PDB entry 5MUU | electron microscopy, 4.00 A resolution | chains J and L of the 13 polymer chains in the assembly

Chain J (and L):
Name: Major outer capsid protein
Organism: Pseudomonas phage phi6
Notes: chain L of this document is another copy of the same molecule, construct and numbering; everything in this record applies to it too
UniProtKB: P07579 (CAPSD_BPPH6); residues 1-149 here = UniProt positions 1-149
Sequence (149 residues; row label = number of the first residue in the row):
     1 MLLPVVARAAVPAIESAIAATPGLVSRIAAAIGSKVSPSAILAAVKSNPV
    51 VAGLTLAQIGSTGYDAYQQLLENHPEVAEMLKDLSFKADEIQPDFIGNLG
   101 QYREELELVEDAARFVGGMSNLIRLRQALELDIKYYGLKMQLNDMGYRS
Not modelled in the structure: 149

Chain J / chain L interface:
Pairs across the interface (29; chain J residue first):
  Tyr64(J) with Ala7(L); Val11(L)
  Asp65(J) with Arg8(L), salt bridge
  Gln68(J) with Pro4(L); Arg8(L)
  Gln69(J) with Arg8(L)
  Glu72(J) with Val5(L); Arg8(L), salt bridge
  Gln92(J) with Lys35(L)
  Ser120(J) with Asp83(L), hydrogen bond
  Ile123(J) with Met80(L), hydrophobic; Asp83(L); Leu84(L), hydrophobic
  Arg124(J) with Asp83(L), salt bridge
  Gln127(J) with Asp83(L), hydrogen bond (side chain-backbone); Phe86(L)
  Tyr135(J) with Asp89(L), hydrogen bond (side chain-backbone); Glu90(L); Ile91(L), hydrogen bond (side chain-backbone)
  Leu138(J) with Ile91(L), hydrophobic; Phe95(L), hydrophobic; Ile96(L), hydrophobic
  Gln141(J) with Ile96(L), hydrogen bond (side chain-backbone); Gly100(L)
  Leu142(J) with Leu99(L), hydrophobic
  Met145(J) with Leu99(L); Gly100(L); Arg103(L)
  Tyr147(J) with Leu106(L)
Interface residues without a listed pair, chain J (21 interface residues in all): Lys82, Leu131, Asp132, Lys134, Asp144
Interface residues without a listed pair, chain L (23 interface residues in all): Met1, Ala88, Gly97, Glu110

Summary:
21 residues of chain J face 23 of chain L across their interface; the contacts include 5 hydrogen bonds and 3
salt bridges. Polar contacts include Asp65(J)-Arg8(L), Glu72(J)-Arg8(L) and Arg124(J)-Asp83(L).
Chain J and chain L are both Major outer capsid protein (Pseudomonas phage phi6); the structure, dsRNA
bacteriophage phi6 nucleocapsid, was determined by electron microscopy, deposited together with 5MUV and 5MUW.
